PDB entry 7RIW | X-ray diffraction, 3.20 A resolution | chains A and E of the 13 polymer chains in the assembly

[Chain A]
Name: DNA-directed RNA polymerase II subunit RPB1
Organism: Saccharomyces cerevisiae (strain ATCC 204508 / S288c)
Notes: EC 2.7.7.6
UniProtKB: P04050 (RPB1_YEAST); numbering as in UniProt (aligned over 1-1733)
Sequence (1733 residues; numbered 1 to 1733; the number before each row is that of its first residue):
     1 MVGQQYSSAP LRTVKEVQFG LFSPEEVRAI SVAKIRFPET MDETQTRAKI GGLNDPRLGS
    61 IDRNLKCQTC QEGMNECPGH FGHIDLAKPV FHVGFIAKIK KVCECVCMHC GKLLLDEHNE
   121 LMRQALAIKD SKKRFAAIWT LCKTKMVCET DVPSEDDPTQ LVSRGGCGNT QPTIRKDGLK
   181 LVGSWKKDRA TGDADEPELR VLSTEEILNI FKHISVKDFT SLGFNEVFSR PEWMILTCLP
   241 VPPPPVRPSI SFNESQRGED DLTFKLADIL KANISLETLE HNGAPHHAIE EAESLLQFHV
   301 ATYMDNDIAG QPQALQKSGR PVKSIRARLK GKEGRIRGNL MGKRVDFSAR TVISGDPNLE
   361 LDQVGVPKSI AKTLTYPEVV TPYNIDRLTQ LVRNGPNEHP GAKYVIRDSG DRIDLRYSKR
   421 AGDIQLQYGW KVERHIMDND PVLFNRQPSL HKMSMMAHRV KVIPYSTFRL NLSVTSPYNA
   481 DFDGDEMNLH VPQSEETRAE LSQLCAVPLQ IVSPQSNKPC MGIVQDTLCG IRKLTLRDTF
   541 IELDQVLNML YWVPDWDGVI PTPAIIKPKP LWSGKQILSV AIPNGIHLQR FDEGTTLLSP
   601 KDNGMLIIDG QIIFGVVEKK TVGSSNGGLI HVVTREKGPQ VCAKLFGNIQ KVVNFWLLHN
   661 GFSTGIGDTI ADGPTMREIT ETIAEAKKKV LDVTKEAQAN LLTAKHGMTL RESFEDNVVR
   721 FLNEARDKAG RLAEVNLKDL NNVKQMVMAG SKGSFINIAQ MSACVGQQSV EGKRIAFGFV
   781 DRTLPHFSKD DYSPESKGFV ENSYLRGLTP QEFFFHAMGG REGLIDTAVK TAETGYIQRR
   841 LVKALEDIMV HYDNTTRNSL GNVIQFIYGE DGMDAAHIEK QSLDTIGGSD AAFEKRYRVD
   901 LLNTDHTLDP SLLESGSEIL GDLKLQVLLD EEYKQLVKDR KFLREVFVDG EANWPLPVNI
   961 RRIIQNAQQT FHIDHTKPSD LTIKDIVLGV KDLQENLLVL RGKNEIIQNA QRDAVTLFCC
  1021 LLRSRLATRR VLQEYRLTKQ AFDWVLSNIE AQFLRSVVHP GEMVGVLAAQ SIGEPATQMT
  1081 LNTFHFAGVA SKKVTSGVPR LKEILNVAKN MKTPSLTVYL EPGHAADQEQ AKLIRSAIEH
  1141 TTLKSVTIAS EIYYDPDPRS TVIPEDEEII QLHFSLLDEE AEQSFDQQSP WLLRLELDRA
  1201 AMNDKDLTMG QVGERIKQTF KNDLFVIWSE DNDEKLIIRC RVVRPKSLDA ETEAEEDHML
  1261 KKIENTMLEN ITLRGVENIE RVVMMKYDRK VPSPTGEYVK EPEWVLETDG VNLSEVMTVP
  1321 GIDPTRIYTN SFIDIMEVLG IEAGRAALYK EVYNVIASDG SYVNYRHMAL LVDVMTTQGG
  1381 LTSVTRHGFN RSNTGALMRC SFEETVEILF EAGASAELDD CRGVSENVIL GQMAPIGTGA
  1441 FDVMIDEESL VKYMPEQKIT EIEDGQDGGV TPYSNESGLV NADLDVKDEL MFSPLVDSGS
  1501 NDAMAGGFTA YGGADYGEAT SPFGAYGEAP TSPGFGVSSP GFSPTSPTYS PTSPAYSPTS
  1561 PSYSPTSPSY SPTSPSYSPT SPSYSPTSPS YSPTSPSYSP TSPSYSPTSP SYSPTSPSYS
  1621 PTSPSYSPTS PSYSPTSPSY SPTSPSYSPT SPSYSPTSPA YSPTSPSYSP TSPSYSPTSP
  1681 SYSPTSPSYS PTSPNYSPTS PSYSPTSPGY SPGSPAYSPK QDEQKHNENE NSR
Unresolved in the structure: 1-2, 154-160, 187-198, 250-256, 1082-1091, 1177-1187, 1244-1256, 1447-1733
Bound ions: Zn2+ site 1: Cys67, Cys70, Cys77, His80; Zn2+ site 2: Cys107, Cys148; Mg2+: Asp483 (shared with 1 residue of chain R)
Curated features (UniProtKB/Swiss-Prot):
  - region: Pro248 to Asp260 (Lid loop), Asn306 to Lys323 (Rudder loop), Pro810 to Glu822 (Bridging helix)
  - binding site (Zn(2+)): Cys67, Cys70, Cys77, His80, Cys107, Cys110, Cys148, Cys167
  - binding site (Mg(2+)): Asp481, Asp483, Asp485
  - modified residue: Thr1471 (Phosphothreonine)
  - cross-link (Glycyl lysine isopeptide (Lys-Gly)): Lys695 (interchain with G-Cter in ubiquitin), Lys1246 (interchain with G-Cter in ubiquitin), Lys1350 (interchain with G-Cter in ubiquitin)

[Chain E]
Name: DNA-directed RNA polymerases I, II, and III subunit RPABC1
Organism: Saccharomyces cerevisiae (strain ATCC 204508 / S288c)
UniProtKB: P20434 (RPAB1_YEAST); numbering as in UniProt (aligned over 1-215)
Sequence (215 residues; numbered 1 to 215; the number before each row is that of its first residue):
     1 MDQENERNIS RLWRAFRTVK EMVKDRGYFI TQEEVELPLE DFKAKYCDSM GRPQRKMMSF
    61 QANPTEESIS KFPDMGSLWV EFCDEPSVGV KTMKTFVIHI QEKNFQTGIF VYQNNITPSA
   121 MKLVPSIPPA TIETFNEAAL VVNITHHELV PKHIRLSSDE KRELLKRYRL KESQLPRIQR
   181 ADPVALYLGL KRGEVVKIIR KSETSGRYAS YRICM
Unresolved in the structure: 1-3

[Interface between chain A and chain E]
Residue-residue contacts (81):
  Leu121(A) - Lys122(E)
  Arg857(A) - Tyr168(E)  hydrogen bond (side chain-backbone)
  Arg857(A) - Leu170(E)
  Arg857(A) - Gln174(E)  hydrogen bond
  Gly861(A) - Gln174(E)
  Asn862(A) - Ser173(E)
  Asn862(A) - Gln174(E)
  Val863(A) - Leu170(E)  hydrophobic
  Val863(A) - Gln174(E)  hydrogen bond (backbone-backbone)
  Val863(A) - Pro176(E)
  Gln865(A) - Tyr208(E)
  Phe866(A) - Tyr168(E)  hydrophobic
  Phe866(A) - Tyr208(E)  hydrogen bond (backbone-side chain)
  Phe866(A) - Tyr211(E)
  Ile867(A) - Tyr208(E)  hydrophobic
  Gly869(A) - Thr204(E)  hydrogen bond (backbone-side chain)
  Glu870(A) - Arg200(E)  salt bridge
  Glu870(A) - Ser202(E)  hydrogen bond
  Glu870(A) - Thr204(E)
  Glu870(A) - Ser205(E)  hydrogen bond (backbone-side chain)
  Glu870(A) - Tyr208(E)
  Asp871(A) - Thr204(E)
  Asp871(A) - Ser205(E)
  Phe942(A) - Gly206(E)
  Phe942(A) - Arg207(E)
  Glu945(A) - Lys201(E)
  Phe947(A) - Glu203(E)
  Trp954(A) - Glu203(E)
  Leu956(A) - Thr204(E)
  Asn1004(A) - Arg167(E)
  Ile1006(A) - Glu163(E)
  Ile1006(A) - Leu164(E)  hydrophobic
  Ile1006(A) - Arg167(E)
  Ile1007(A) - Tyr168(E)  hydrophobic
  Asp1013(A) - Ser205(E)
  Asp1013(A) - Arg207(E)
  Ala1014(A) - Ser205(E)
  Thr1016(A) - Ser205(E)
  Leu1017(A) - Glu203(E)
  Leu1017(A) - Thr204(E)
  Leu1017(A) - Ser205(E)
  Leu1017(A) - Gly206(E)
  Met1317(A) - Val142(E)  hydrophobic
  Thr1318(A) - Arg11(E)
  Thr1318(A) - Arg14(E)  hydrogen bond (backbone-side chain)
  Thr1318(A) - Ala138(E)
  Thr1318(A) - Val141(E)
  Thr1318(A) - Val142(E)
  Pro1324(A) - Val142(E)  hydrophobic
  Pro1324(A) - His147(E)
  Thr1325(A) - His146(E)
  Thr1325(A) - His147(E)  hydrogen bond (backbone-side chain)
  Thr1325(A) - Glu148(E)  hydrogen bond (backbone-backbone)
  Arg1326(A) - His147(E)
  Arg1326(A) - Glu148(E)
  Ile1327(A) - His147(E)  hydrogen bond (backbone-side chain)
  Glu1337(A) - Pro183(E)
  Val1338(A) - Ile144(E)
  Val1338(A) - Pro183(E)
  Leu1339(A) - His147(E)
  Leu1339(A) - Val150(E)
  Gly1340(A) - Asp182(E)
  Gly1340(A) - Pro183(E)
  Ile1341(A) - Asp182(E)  hydrogen bond (backbone-side chain)
  Glu1342(A) - Pro151(E)
  Glu1342(A) - Ile198(E)
  Glu1342(A) - Arg200(E)  salt bridge
  Glu1342(A) - Arg212(E)  salt bridge
  Ala1343(A) - Leu149(E)  hydrophobic
  Arg1345(A) - Arg200(E)
  Ala1347(A) - Leu149(E)  hydrophobic
  Tyr1349(A) - Glu203(E)  hydrogen bond
  Tyr1365(A) - Glu203(E)
  Tyr1365(A) - Thr204(E)
  Arg1366(A) - Thr204(E)
  Thr1376(A) - Arg212(E)
  Thr1377(A) - Pro176(E)
  Thr1377(A) - Arg177(E)  hydrogen bond (backbone-backbone)
  Thr1377(A) - Arg212(E)
  Gln1378(A) - Arg177(E)
  Gly1379(A) - Arg177(E)
Interface residues without a listed pair, chain A (55 interface residues in all): Asp853, Lys938, Val946, Ala1010, Pro1320, Ile1335, Met1336, Ala1346, Asp1373, Gly1380
Interface residues without a listed pair, chain E (44 interface residues in all): His153, Arg169, Leu175, Ile178, Gln179, Val184, Ala209, Ser210

[Summary]
55 residues of chain A face 44 of chain E across their interface, with 14 hydrogen bonds and 3 salt bridges.
Polar contacts include Glu870(A)-Arg200(E), Glu1342(A)-Arg200(E) and Glu1342(A)-Arg212(E). UniProt lists 8
Zn2+-binding residues and 3 Mg2+-binding residues on chain A.
Chain A is DNA-directed RNA polymerase II subunit RPB1 and chain E is DNA-directed RNA polymerases I, II, and
III subunit RPABC1, both from Saccharomyces cerevisiae (strain ATCC 204508 / S288c); the structure, RNA
polymerase II elongation complex scaffold 2, without polyamide, was determined by X-ray diffraction, deposited
together with 7RIM, 7RIP, 7RIQ, 7RIX and 7RIY.
